8X9W - chains m and o of the 20 polymer chains in the assembly; structure by electron microscopy, 4.50 A resolution (low resolution: residue-level contacts below are approximate; hydrogen-bond / salt-bridge calls are withheld).

Chain m:
Name: Capsid vertex component 2
Organism: Human alphaherpesvirus 3
UniProt: P10209 (CVC2_HHV11); residue numbers follow UniProt; this construct covers 1-94
Amino-acid sequence (94 residues; each row starts with the number of its first residue):
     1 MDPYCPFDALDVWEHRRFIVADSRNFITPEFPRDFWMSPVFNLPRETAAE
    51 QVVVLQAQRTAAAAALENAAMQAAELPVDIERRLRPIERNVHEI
Disordered / not traced: 1-12, 93-94

Chain o:
Name: Large tegument protein deneddylase
Organism: Human alphaherpesvirus 3
Notes: EC 3.4.19.12, 3.4.22.-
UniProt: P10220 (LTP_HHV11); residues 3092-3138 here correspond to UniProt positions 3117-3163 (UniProt number = residue number + 25)
Amino-acid sequence (47 residues; each row starts with the number of its first residue):
  3092 QRTGRSALAVLIRACYRLQQQLQRTRRALLHHSDAVLTSLHHVRMLL

How chain m and chain o interact:
Pairs across the interface - 22 pairs, chain m then chain o:
  Gln58(m) - Leu3137(o)
  Arg59(m) - Leu3138(o)
  Ala61(m) - Leu3137(o)
  Ala62(m) - Val3134(o)
  Ala62(m) - Leu3137(o)
  Ala62(m) - Leu3138(o)
  Ala65(m) - Val3134(o)
  Ala65(m) - Leu3137(o)
  Leu66(m) - Val3134(o)
  Ala69(m) - Ser3130(o)
  Ala73(m) - Val3127(o)
  Leu76(m) - His3123(o)
  Asp79(m) - Leu3120(o)
  Asp79(m) - His3123(o)
  Arg83(m) - Thr3116(o)
  Arg83(m) - Ala3119(o)
  Arg83(m) - Leu3120(o)
  Ile87(m) - Leu3109(o)
  Ile87(m) - Gln3112(o)
  Ile87(m) - Leu3113(o)
  Asn90(m) - Leu3109(o)
  Val91(m) - Leu3109(o)
Other interface residues (no listed pair), chain o (13 interface residues in all): Arg3115

Summary:
14 residues of chain m face 13 of chain o across their interface.
Chain m is Capsid vertex component 2 and chain o is Large tegument protein deneddylase, both from Human
alphaherpesvirus 3; the structure, portal vertex capsomer of the VZV C-Capsid, was determined by electron
microscopy, deposited together with 8X9X, 8X9Y, 8X9Z, 8XA0, 8XA1, 8XA2 and 8XA3.
